PDB entry 1AQD | X-ray diffraction, 2.45 A resolution | chains A and B of the 3 polymer chains in the assembly

== Chain A ==
Name: HLA-DR1 class II histocompatibility protein
Source organism: Homo sapiens
Notes: fragment: secreted extracellular domains
Reference sequence: P01903 (2DRA_HUMAN); residues 1-192 here correspond to UniProt positions 26-217 (UniProt number = residue number + 25)
Sequence (192 residues; numbered 1 to 192; the number before each row is that of its first residue):
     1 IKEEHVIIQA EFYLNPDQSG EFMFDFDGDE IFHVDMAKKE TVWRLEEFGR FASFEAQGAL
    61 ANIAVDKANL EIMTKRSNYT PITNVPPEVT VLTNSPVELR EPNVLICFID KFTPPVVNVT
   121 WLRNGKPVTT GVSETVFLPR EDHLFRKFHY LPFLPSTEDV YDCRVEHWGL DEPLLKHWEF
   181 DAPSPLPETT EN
Disordered / not traced: 1-2, 182-192
UniProt features mapped onto this chain:
  - region: Glu-179 to Glu-191 (Connecting peptide)
  - site: Gln-9 (Self- and pathogen-derived peptide antigen), Gly-49 (Self-peptide antigen), Phe-51 (Self- and pathogen-derived peptide antigen), Ala-52 (Self-peptide antigen), Ser-53 (Self- and pathogen-derived peptide antigen), Glu-55 (Pathogen-derived peptide antigen), Asn-62 (Self- and pathogen-derived peptide antigen), Asn-69 (Pathogen-derived peptide antigen), Arg-76 (Self- and pathogen-derived peptide antigen)
  - glycosylation (N-linked (GlcNAc...) asparagine): Asn-78, Asn-118
Disulfide bonds: Cys-107/Cys-163

== Chain B ==
Name: HLA-DR1 class II histocompatibility protein
Source organism: Homo sapiens
Notes: fragment: secreted extracellular domains
Reference sequence: P04229 (2B11_HUMAN); residues 1-198 here correspond to UniProt positions 30-227 (UniProt number = residue number + 29)
Sequence (198 residues; row label = number of the first residue in the row):
     1 GDTRPRFLWQ LKFECHFFNG TERVRLLERC IYNQEESVRF DSDVGEYRAV TELGRPDAEY
    61 WNSQKDLLEQ RRAAVDTYCR HNYGVGESFT VQRRVEPKVT VYPSKTQPLQ HHNLLVCSVS
   121 GFYPGSIEVR WFRNGQEEKA GVVSTGLIQN GDWTFQTLVM LETVPRSGEV YTCQVEHPSV
   181 TSPLTVEWRA RSESAQSK
Disordered / not traced: 1-3, 191-198
Disulfide bonds: Cys-15/Cys-79, Cys-117/Cys-173
What the authors report for this chain:
  - conformationally variable residues (helix shift): Lys-65 to Gln-70

== How chain A and chain B interact ==
Pairs across the interface (117):
  Glu-3(A) / His-16(B)  salt bridge
  Glu-3(A) / Phe-17(B)
  Glu-3(A) / Phe-18(B)
  Glu-4(A) / Phe-17(B)  hydrogen bond (backbone-backbone)
  Glu-4(A) / Asn-19(B)
  Glu-4(A) / Gly-20(B)  hydrogen bond (side chain-backbone)
  Glu-4(A) / Tyr-83(B)
  His-5(A) / Cys-15(B)
  His-5(A) / His-16(B)
  His-5(A) / Phe-17(B)  hydrogen bond (backbone-backbone)
  Val-6(A) / Cys-15(B)
  Val-6(A) / His-16(B)
  Ile-7(A) / Phe-13(B)
  Ile-7(A) / Glu-14(B)
  Ile-7(A) / Cys-15(B)  hydrogen bond (backbone-backbone)
  Ile-7(A) / Phe-17(B)  hydrophobic
  Ile-8(A) / Phe-13(B)
  Ile-8(A) / Glu-14(B)
  Gln-9(A) / Leu-11(B)
  Gln-9(A) / Lys-12(B)
  Gln-9(A) / Phe-13(B)  hydrogen bond (backbone-backbone)
  Gln-9(A) / Tyr-78(B)  hydrogen bond
  Ala-10(A) / Leu-11(B)
  Glu-11(A) / Gln-10(B)
  Glu-11(A) / Leu-11(B)  hydrogen bond (backbone-backbone)
  Phe-12(A) / Leu-8(B)  hydrophobic
  Phe-12(A) / Trp-9(B)
  Phe-12(A) / Gln-10(B)
  Tyr-13(A) / Leu-8(B)
  Tyr-13(A) / Trp-9(B)  hydrogen bond (backbone-backbone)
  Leu-14(A) / Arg-6(B)
  Leu-14(A) / Phe-7(B)
  Leu-14(A) / Leu-8(B)  hydrophobic
  Asn-15(A) / Arg-6(B)
  Asn-15(A) / Phe-7(B)  hydrogen bond (backbone-backbone)
  Pro-16(A) / Arg-4(B)
  Pro-16(A) / Pro-5(B)
  Pro-16(A) / Arg-6(B)
  Asp-17(A) / Arg-6(B)  salt bridge
  Phe-24(A) / Tyr-78(B)
  Phe-26(A) / Thr-90(B)
  Phe-26(A) / Val-91(B)
  Phe-26(A) / Tyr-123(B)
  Phe-26(A) / Trp-153(B)  hydrophobic
  Asp-27(A) / Gln-149(B)  hydrogen bond (backbone-side chain)
  Gly-28(A) / Gln-149(B)
  Asp-29(A) / Tyr-123(B)
  Asp-29(A) / Gln-149(B)  hydrogen bond
  Asp-29(A) / Trp-153(B)  hydrogen bond (side chain-backbone)
  Glu-30(A) / Trp-153(B)  hydrogen bond (backbone-side chain)
  Arg-44(A) / Gly-151(B)  hydrogen bond (side chain-backbone)
  Arg-44(A) / Asp-152(B)
  Arg-44(A) / Trp-153(B)
  Leu-45(A) / Arg-93(B)
  Leu-45(A) / Trp-153(B)
  Phe-48(A) / Phe-89(B)  hydrophobic
  Phe-48(A) / Trp-153(B)
  Phe-51(A) / Phe-89(B)  hydrophobic
  Ala-52(A) / Val-85(B)  hydrophobic
  Asp-66(A) / Trp-9(B)
  Asn-69(A) / Trp-9(B)
  Leu-70(A) / Phe-7(B)
  Leu-70(A) / Leu-8(B)
  Leu-70(A) / Trp-9(B)  hydrophobic
  Met-73(A) / Trp-9(B)  hydrophobic
  Met-73(A) / Tyr-32(B)  hydrophobic
  Met-73(A) / Ser-37(B)
  Met-73(A) / Leu-53(B)  hydrophobic
  Thr-74(A) / Phe-7(B)
  Thr-74(A) / Tyr-32(B)
  Arg-76(A) / Leu-53(B)  hydrogen bond (side chain-backbone)
  Arg-76(A) / Pro-56(B)
  Arg-76(A) / Asp-57(B)  salt bridge
  Ser-77(A) / Tyr-32(B)  hydrogen bond
  Ser-77(A) / Leu-53(B)
  Tyr-79(A) / Phe-7(B)
  Thr-80(A) / Phe-7(B)
  Thr-80(A) / Tyr-32(B)  hydrogen bond (backbone-side chain)
  Thr-80(A) / Asn-33(B)  hydrogen bond (backbone-side chain)
  Pro-81(A) / Pro-5(B)  hydrophobic
  Pro-81(A) / Arg-6(B)
  Pro-81(A) / Phe-7(B)  hydrophobic
  Pro-81(A) / Asn-33(B)
  Ile-82(A) / Arg-6(B)  hydrogen bond (backbone-backbone)
  Ile-82(A) / Leu-8(B)  hydrophobic
  Ile-82(A) / Asn-33(B)
  Val-85(A) / Gln-34(B)
  Leu-92(A) / Ile-148(B)  hydrophobic
  Leu-92(A) / Gln-156(B)
  Thr-93(A) / Gln-156(B)
  Asn-94(A) / Ser-120(B)
  Asn-94(A) / Gln-156(B)
  Ser-95(A) / Ser-120(B)
  Pro-96(A) / Ser-118(B)
  Ile-106(A) / Asn-150(B)
  Thr-113(A) / Leu-8(B)
  Pro-115(A) / Leu-8(B)
  Thr-135(A) / Gly-151(B)
  Pro-139(A) / Lys-12(B)
  Arg-140(A) / Lys-12(B)  hydrogen bond (backbone-side chain)
  Glu-141(A) / Glu-14(B)
  Asp-142(A) / Gln-34(B)  hydrogen bond (backbone-side chain)
  His-143(A) / Gln-10(B)
  His-143(A) / Lys-12(B)
  His-143(A) / Arg-29(B)
  His-143(A) / Ile-31(B)
  Leu-144(A) / Gln-34(B)
  Phe-145(A) / Leu-8(B)  hydrophobic
  Phe-145(A) / Gln-10(B)
  Arg-146(A) / Gln-149(B)  hydrogen bond
  Phe-148(A) / Gln-149(B)
  Phe-148(A) / Asn-150(B)
  Phe-148(A) / Gly-151(B)
  Tyr-150(A) / Asn-150(B)  hydrogen bond (side chain-backbone)
  Tyr-150(A) / Gly-151(B)  hydrogen bond (side chain-backbone)
  Tyr-150(A) / Asp-152(B)
  Trp-168(A) / Arg-6(B)
Other interface residues (no listed pair), chain A (61 interface residues in all): Ile-31, Glu-47, Pro-114
Other interface residues (no listed pair), chain B (49 interface residues in all): Glu-36, Gly-54, Asn-82, Ser-88, Thr-100, Tyr-102
The authors on this interface:
  - interface residues, chain A: Leu-92(A)
  - interface residues, chain B: Ile-148(B)

== Summary ==
61 residues of chain A and 49 residues of chain B are in contact; the contacts include 24 hydrogen bonds and 3
salt bridges. Among the polar pairs are Glu-3(A)/His-16(B), Asp-17(A)/Arg-6(B) and Arg-76(A)/Asp-57(B). The
paper reports interface residues Leu-92(A) and Ile-148(B); conformational variability at Lys-65(B).
Chain A is HLA-DR1 class II histocompatibility protein and chain B is HLA-DR1 class II histocompatibility
protein, both from Homo sapiens; the structure, HLA-DR1 (dra, DRB1 0101) human class II histocompatibility
protein (extracellular domain) complexed with endogenous peptide, was determined by X-ray diffraction.
